PDB entry 6W1F | X-ray diffraction, 3.20 A resolution | chains B and E of the 4 polymer chains in the assembly

== Chain B ==
Molecule: Positive transcriptional regulator MutR family
From: Streptococcus thermophilus (strain ATCC BAA-250 / LMG 18311)
Reference sequence: Q5M4D0 (Q5M4D0_STRT2); numbering as in UniProt (aligned over 1-284)
Chain sequence (284 residues; numbered 1 to 284; the number before each row is that of its first residue):
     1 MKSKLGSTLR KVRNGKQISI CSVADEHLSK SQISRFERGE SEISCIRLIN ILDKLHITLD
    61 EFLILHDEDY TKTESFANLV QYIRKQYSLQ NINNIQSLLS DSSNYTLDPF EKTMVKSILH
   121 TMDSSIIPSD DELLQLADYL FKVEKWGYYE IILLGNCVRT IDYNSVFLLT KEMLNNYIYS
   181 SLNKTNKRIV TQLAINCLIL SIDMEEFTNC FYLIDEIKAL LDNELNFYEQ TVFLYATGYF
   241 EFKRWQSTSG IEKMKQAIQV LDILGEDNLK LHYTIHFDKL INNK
Not modelled in the structure: 1-3, 284

== Chain E ==
Molecule: 30-nt DNA strand
Sequence (30 nucleotides; row label = number of the first residue in the row):
     1 CATAATTTTC CCATTTCCCC AACAAAAAAG

== How chain B and chain E interact ==
Residue-residue contacts (17):
  His27(B) with DC19(E), phosphate contact
  Leu28(B) with DC19(E), phosphate contact
  Ser29(B) with DC18(E), sugar contact; DC19(E), hydrogen bond to the phosphate
  Ser31(B) with DC19(E), base contact; DC20(E), hydrogen bond to the base
  Gln32(B) with DC17(E), sugar contact; DC18(E), hydrogen bond to the phosphate
  Arg35(B) with DC18(E), base contact; DC19(E), base contact
  Glu40(B) with DC17(E), phosphate contact
  Ser41(B) with DC17(E), hydrogen bond to the phosphate
  Glu42(B) with DC17(E), hydrogen bond to the phosphate; DC18(E), phosphate contact
  Ile43(B) with DC18(E), phosphate contact
  Arg47(B) with DC18(E), salt bridge to the phosphate; DC19(E), salt bridge to the phosphate
Also at the interface, not in a pair above, chain B (12 interface residues in all): Ser44

== Overview ==
12 residues of chain B and 4 residues of chain E are in contact, with 5 hydrogen bonds and 2 salt bridges.
Polar contacts include Ser31(B)-DC20(E), Ser29(B)-DC19(E) and Gln32(B)-DC18(E).
Chain B is Positive transcriptional regulator MutR family (Streptococcus thermophilus (strain ATCC BAA-250 /
LMG 18311)) and chain E is a 30-nt DNA strand; the structure, Crystal structure of Streptococcus thermophilus
SHP pheromone receptor Rgg3 bound to DNA, was determined by X-ray diffraction (same publication as 6W1A, 6W1E
and 7JI0).
